7PHC - chains b and 3 of the 54 polymer chains in the assembly; structure by electron microscopy, 9.90 A resolution (very low resolution: no residue pairs are listed; an interface is given only as per-side residue counts).

== Chain b ==
Protein: 50S ribosomal protein L3
Source organism: Mycoplasma pneumoniae M129
UniProt: P75580 (RL3_MYCPN); residue numbers follow UniProt; this construct covers 1-287
Chain sequence (287 residues; row label = number of the first residue in the row):
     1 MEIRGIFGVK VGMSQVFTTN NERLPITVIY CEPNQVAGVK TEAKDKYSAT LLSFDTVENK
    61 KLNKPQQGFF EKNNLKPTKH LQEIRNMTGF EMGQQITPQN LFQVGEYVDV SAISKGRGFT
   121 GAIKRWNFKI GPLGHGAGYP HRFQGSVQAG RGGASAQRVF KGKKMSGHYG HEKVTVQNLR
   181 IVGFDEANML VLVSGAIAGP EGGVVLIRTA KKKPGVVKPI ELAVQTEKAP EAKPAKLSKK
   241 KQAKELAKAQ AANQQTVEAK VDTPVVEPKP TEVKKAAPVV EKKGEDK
Disordered / not traced: 230-287

== Chain 3 ==
Molecule: 23S ribosomal RNA
Source organism: Mycoplasma pneumoniae M129
Sequence (2907 nucleotides; row label = number of the first residue in the row):
     1 UACAAUAAGU UACUAAGGGC UUAUGGUGGA UGCCUUGGCA CUAAUAGGCG AUGAAGGACG
    61 UGUUAACCUG CGAUAAGCUU CGGGUAGGUG GUAAGAACCU CAGAUCCGGA GAUUUCCGAA
   121 UGGAGCAAUC CGGUAGUUGG AAACAGCUAU CAUUAAUUGA UGAAUAAAUA GUCAAUUAAA
   181 GCAAUACGUG GUGAAGUGAA ACAUCUCAGU AGCCACAGGA AAAGAAAACG AAUGUGAUUC
   241 CGUGUGUAGU GGCGAGCGAA AGCGGAACAG GCCAAACUUA UCAUUAGAUA GGGGUUGUAG
   301 GGCUUGCAAU GUGGACUUGA AAACGAUAGA AGAAGCUGUU GGAAAGCAGC GCGCAAAAGG
   361 GUGAUAGCCC CGUAUUUGAA AUUGUUUUCA UACCUAGCGA GAUCCCUGAG UAGCUCGGAA
   421 AACGUUAUUU UGAGUGAAUC UGCCCAGACC AUUGGGUAAG CCUAAAUACU AAUUAGUGAC
   481 CGAUAGCGAA ACAGUACCGU GAGGGAAAGG UGAAAAGAAC CCAGAGAUGG GAGUGAAAUA
   541 GAUUCUGAAA CCAUAUGCCU ACAACGUGUC AGAGCACAUU AAUGUGUGAU GGCGUGCGUU
   601 UUGAAGUAUG AGCCGGCGAG UUAUGAUAGC AAGCGUUAGU UAACCAGGAG AUGGGGAGCU
   661 GUAGCGAAAG CGAGUUUUAA AAGAGCGUUU GUUUGUUAUU AUAGACCCGA AACGGGUUGA
   721 GCUAGUCAUG AGCAGGUUGA AGGUUGAGUA ACAUCAACUG GAGGACCGAA CCGACUCUCG
   781 UUGAAACGAU AGCGGAUGAC UUGUGAUUAG GGGUGAAAUU CCAAUCGAAA UCCGUGAUAG
   841 CUGGUUCUCG UCGAAAUAGC UUUAAGGCUA GCGUGAGAUC ACAAAUAAGU GGAGGUAAAG
   901 CUACUGAAUG UAUGAUGGCG CCACCUAGGC GUACUGAAUA CAAUUAAACU CUGAAUGCCA
   961 UUUAUUUUAU UCUCGCAGUC AGACAGUGGG GGAUAAGCUU CAUUGUCAAG AGGGGAAGAG
  1021 CCCAGAUCAU UAAAUAAGGU CCCCAAAAUA UACUAAGUGG AAAAGGAUGU GAAAGUGCUA
  1081 AAACAGCAAG GAUGUUGGCU UAGAAGCAGC CAUCGUUUAA AGAGUGCGUA ACAGCUCACU
  1141 UGUCGAGUGU UUUUGCGCCG AAGAUGUAAC GGGGCUAAGU AUAUUACCGA AUUUAUGGAU
  1201 AAGAUUUAUA UCUUGUGGUA GACGAGCGUU GUAUUGGAGU UGAAGUCAAA GCGUGAGCAU
  1261 UGGUGGAUCC AAUACAAGUG AGAAUGCCGG CAUGAGUAAC GCUUGGGAGU GAGAAUCUCC
  1321 CAAACCGAUU GACUAAGGUU UCCUGGACCA GGGUCGUCCU UCCAGGGUUA GUCUGGACCU
  1381 AAGCUGAGGC UGAAAAGCGU AGGCGAUGGA CAACAGGUUA AUAUUCCUGU ACUUACAGUU
  1441 AGACUGAUGG AGUGACAAAG AAGGUUUUCC ACCCCCAUAA UUGGAUUUGG GGAUAAAUCA
  1501 UAAGGUGGUA CAAUAGGCAA AUCCGUUGUG CAUAACAUUG AGUGAUGAUG UCGAGUGAAU
  1561 GAGUGAUCAA GUAGCGAAGG UGGUAUUAAU CAUGCUUUCA AGAAAAGCUU CUAGGGUUAA
  1621 UCUAGCUGUA ACCAGUACCG AGAACGAACA CACGUAGUCA AGGAGAGGAU CCUAAGGUUA
  1681 GCGAGUGAAC UAUAGCCAAG GAACUCUGCA AAUUAACCCC GUAAGUUAGC GAGAAGGGGU
  1741 GCUUAUGUAA AAGUAAGCCG CAGUGAAGAA CGAGGGGGGA CUGUUUAACU AAAACACAAC
  1801 UCUAUGCCAA ACCGUAAGGU GAUGUAUAUG GGGUGACACC UGCCCAGUGC UGGAAGGUUA
  1861 AAGAAGGAGG UUAGCGCAAG CGAAGCUUUU AACUGAAGCC CCAGUGAACG GCGGCCGUAA
  1921 CUAUAACGGU CCUAAGGUAG CGAAAUUCCU AGUCGGGUAA AUUCCGUCCC GCUUGAAUGG
  1981 UGUAACCAUC UCUUGACUGU CUCGGCUAUA GACUCGGUGA AAUCCAGGUA CGGGUGAAGA
  2041 CACCCGUUAG GCGCAACGGG ACGGAAAGAC CCCGUGAAGC UUUACUGUAG CUUAAUAUUG
  2101 AUCAGGACAU UAUCAUGUAG AGAAUAGGUA GGAGCAAUCG AUGCAAGUUC GCUAGGACUU
  2161 GUUGAUGCGA AAGGUGGAAU ACUACCCUUG GUUGUGUGCU GUUCUAAUUG GUAACUGUUA
  2221 UCCAGUUUCA AGACAGUGUU AGGUGGGCAG UUUGACUGGG GCGGUCGCCU CCUAAAAGGU
  2281 AACGGAGGCG UACAAAGGUA CCUUCAGUAC GGUUGGAAAU CGUAUGUAGA GUGUAAUGGU
  2341 GUAAGGGUGC UUGACUGUGA GACAUACAGG UCGAACAGGU GAGAAAUCAG GUCAUAGUGA
  2401 UCCGGUGGUC CAGUAUGGAA UGGCCAUCGC UCAACGGAUA AAAGCUACUC CGGGGAUAAC
  2461 AGGCUGAUAC UGCCCAAGAG UUCAUAUCGA CGGCAGUGUU UGGCACCUCG AUGUCGACUC
  2521 AUCUCAUCCU CGAGCUGAAG CAGGUUCGAA GGGUUCGGCU GUUCGCCGAU UAAAGAGAUA
  2581 CGUGAGUUGG GUUCAAACCG UCGUGAGACA GGUUGGUCCC UAUCUAUUGU GCCCGUAGGA
  2641 AGAUUGAAGA GUGUUGCUUC UAGUACGAGA GGACCGAAGC GAGGACACCU CUUAUGCUCC
  2701 AGUUGUAGCG CCAGCUGCAC CGCUGGGUAG UAACGUGUCU AUUAGAUAAA CGCUGAAAGC
  2761 AUCUAAGUGU GAAACUAUCU CAAAGAUUAA UCUUCCCAUU UCGCAAGAAA GUAAGAGCCG
  2821 UCAAAGACGA UGACGUUGAU AGGUUACAGG UGUAAGCAUA GUGAUAUGUU GAGCUGAGUA
  2881 AUACUAAUUG CUCGAGGACU UAUUGGA
Disordered / not traced: 1-7, 923-927, 1560-1569, 2901-2907

== How chain b and chain 3 interact ==
At this resolution (10 A) residue pairs are not listed: 97 residues of chain b and 95 of chain 3 lie at the interface.

== Overview ==
97 residues of chain b and 95 residues of chain 3 are in contact.
Chain b is 50S ribosomal protein L3 and chain 3 is 23S ribosomal RNA, both from Mycoplasma pneumoniae M129;
the structure, 70S ribosome with A*- and P/E-site tRNAs in chloramphenicol-treated Mycoplasma pneumoniae
cells, was determined by electron microscopy together with 7OOC, 7OOD, 7P6Z, 7PAH, 7PAI, 7PAJ and 23 further
entries from the same study.
